3ZEW - chain A; structure by X-ray diffraction, 2.50 A resolution.

Chain A:
Name: Ephrin type-B receptor 4
Source organism: Homo sapiens
Notes: EC 2.7.10.1; fragment: kinase domain, residues 598-892
UniProt: P54760 (EPHB4_HUMAN); residue numbers follow UniProt; this construct covers 598-892
Sequence (298 residues; numbered 595 to 892; the number before each row is that of its first residue):
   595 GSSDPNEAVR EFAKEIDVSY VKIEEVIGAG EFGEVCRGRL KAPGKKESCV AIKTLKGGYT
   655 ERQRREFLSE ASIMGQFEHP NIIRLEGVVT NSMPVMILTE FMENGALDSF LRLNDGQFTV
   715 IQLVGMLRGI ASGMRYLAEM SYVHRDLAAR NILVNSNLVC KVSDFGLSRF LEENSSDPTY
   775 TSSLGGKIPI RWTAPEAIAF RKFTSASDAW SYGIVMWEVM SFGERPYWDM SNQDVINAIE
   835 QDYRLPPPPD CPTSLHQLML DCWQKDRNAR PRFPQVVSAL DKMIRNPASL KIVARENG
Unresolved in the structure: 595-608, 650-653, 766-768, 778-780, 889-892
Sequence notes: expression tag (595-597)
Modified residues: Tyr774 (o-phosphotyrosine; PTR)
Curated features (UniProtKB/Swiss-Prot):
  - active site: Asp740 (Proton acceptor)
  - binding site (ATP): Ile621 to Val629, Lys647
  - modified residue (Phosphoserine): Ser769, Ser770
Reported in the primary citation:
  - post-translational modification sites: Tyr774

In short:
UniProt lists active-site residue Asp740 and 10 ATP-binding residues. The paper reports a modification site at
Tyr774.
Chain A is Ephrin type-B receptor 4 (Homo sapiens); the structure, Crystal structure of EphB4 in complex with
staurosporine, was determined by X-ray diffraction together with 3ZFM, 3ZFX and 3ZFY from the same study.
